Entry 5N27 (X-ray diffraction, 1.74 A resolution); this record covers chain A.

== Chain A ==
Molecule: Ferritin heavy chain
From: Homo sapiens
Notes: EC 1.16.3.1
UniProtKB: P02794 (FRIH_HUMAN); residues 1-182 here correspond to UniProt positions 2-183 (UniProt number = residue number + 1)
Chain sequence (182 residues; row label = number of the first residue in the row):
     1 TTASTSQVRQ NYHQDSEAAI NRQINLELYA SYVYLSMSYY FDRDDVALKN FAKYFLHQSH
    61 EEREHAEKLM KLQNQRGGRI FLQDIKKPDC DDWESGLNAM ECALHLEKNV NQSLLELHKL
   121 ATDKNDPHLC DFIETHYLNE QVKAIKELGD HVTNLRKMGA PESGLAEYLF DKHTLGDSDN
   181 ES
Not modelled in the structure: 1-2, 177-182
Swiss-Prot annotation at these positions:
  - binding site (Fe cation): E27, E62, H65, E107, Q141
  - site: R22 (Essential for association with cargo receptor NCOA4)
  - modified residue: T1 (N-acetylthreonine), S178 (Phosphoserine), S182 (Phosphoserine)
Metal / ion sites: Mg2+ site 1: E27, E62; Mg2+ site 2 near D42 (its only coordinating residue here); Mg2+ site 3: Q58, E61

== In short ==
E27 and E62 form the Mg2+ site 1. Q58 and E61 form the Mg2+ site 3. From UniProt: 5 Fe cation-binding
residues.
Chain A is Ferritin heavy chain (Homo sapiens); the structure, X-ray structure of human heavy chain ferritin
(apo form), was determined by X-ray diffraction together with 5N26 from the same study.
